PDB entry 3NJF | X-ray diffraction, 2.47 A resolution | chains A and B of the 4 polymer chains in the assembly

[Chain A]
Protein: Peptidase
From: Shewanella oneidensis
Notes: fragment: N-terminal domain 1-116
Reference sequence: Q8EGA7 (Q8EGA7_SHEON); residue numbers follow UniProt; this construct covers 1-116
Amino-acid sequence (119 residues; row label = number of the first residue in the row; numbers below 1 keep their minus sign (Ser-2 is residue -2)):
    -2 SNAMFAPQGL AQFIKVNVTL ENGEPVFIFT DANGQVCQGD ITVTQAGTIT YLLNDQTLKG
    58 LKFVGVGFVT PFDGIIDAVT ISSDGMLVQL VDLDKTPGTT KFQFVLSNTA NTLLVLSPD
Unresolved in the structure: -2 to 4
Covalently attached groups: covalent link Lys98-Asp116
Construct notes: expression tag (-2 to 0); engineered mutation Phe26 (Tyr in Q8EGA7)

[Chain B]
Protein: Peptidase
From: Shewanella oneidensis
Notes: fragment: C-terminal domain 117-125
Reference sequence: Q8EGA7 (Q8EGA7_SHEON); numbering as in UniProt (aligned over 117-125)
Amino-acid sequence (9 residues; each row starts with the number of its first residue):
   117 PQIINRPQN
Unresolved in the structure: 124-125

[How chain A and chain B interact]
Residue-residue contacts - 36 pairs, chain A then chain B:
  Gly36(A) - Pro117(B)
  Asp37(A) - Pro117(B)
  Asp37(A) - Gln118(B)  hydrogen bond (side chain-backbone)
  Ile38(A) - Gln118(B)  hydrogen bond (backbone-backbone)
  Ile38(A) - Ile119(B)
  Ile38(A) - Ile120(B)  hydrogen bond (backbone-backbone)
  Thr39(A) - Ile120(B)
  Thr39(A) - Arg122(B)
  Val40(A) - Ile120(B)  hydrogen bond (backbone-backbone)
  Val40(A) - Asn121(B)
  Val40(A) - Arg122(B)  hydrogen bond (backbone-backbone)
  Thr41(A) - Arg122(B)
  Ile46(A) - Ile119(B)  hydrophobic
  Ile72(A) - Ile119(B)  hydrophobic
  Ile72(A) - Asn121(B)  hydrogen bond (backbone-side chain)
  Asp89(A) - Ile119(B)
  Asp89(A) - Asn121(B)  hydrogen bond
  Asp91(A) - Asn121(B)
  Asp91(A) - Arg122(B)  hydrogen bond (side chain-backbone)
  Asp91(A) - Pro123(B)
  Lys92(A) - Pro123(B)
  Thr93(A) - Asn121(B)  hydrogen bond (backbone-side chain)
  Pro94(A) - Asn121(B)
  Gly95(A) - Ile120(B)
  Gly95(A) - Asn121(B)  hydrogen bond (backbone-backbone)
  Thr96(A) - Gln118(B)
  Thr96(A) - Ile119(B)  hydrogen bond (side chain-backbone)
  Thr96(A) - Ile120(B)
  Thr97(A) - Pro117(B)
  Thr97(A) - Gln118(B)
  Thr97(A) - Ile119(B)  hydrogen bond (backbone-backbone)
  Lys98(A) - Pro117(B)
  Lys98(A) - Gln118(B)
  Phe99(A) - Pro117(B)  hydrogen bond (backbone-backbone)
  Phe99(A) - Ile119(B)  hydrophobic
  Phe101(A) - Pro117(B)  hydrophobic
Interface residues without a listed pair, chain A (22 interface residues in all): Phe26, Tyr48, Ile73

[Summary]
Chain A and chain B form an interface of 22 and 7 residues respectively, with 13 hydrogen bonds. Polar
contacts include Asp37(A)-Gln118(B), Ile72(A)-Asn121(B) and Asp89(A)-Asn121(B).
Here chain A is Peptidase and chain B is Peptidase, both from Shewanella oneidensis. Entry 3NJF (Y26F mutant
of SO1698 protein, an aspartic peptidase from Shewanella oneidensis) was determined by X-ray diffraction
together with 3N55, 3NJG and 3NJI from the same study.
